Entry 8E3W (X-ray diffraction, 1.47 A resolution); this record covers chain B.

# Chain B
Name: Bromodomain-containing protein 4
From: Homo sapiens
Reference sequence: O60885 (BRD4_HUMAN), isoform O60885-3; residues 3-127 here correspond to UniProt positions 44-168 (UniProt number = residue number + 41)
Amino-acid sequence (127 residues; numbered 1 to 127; the number before each row is that of its first residue):
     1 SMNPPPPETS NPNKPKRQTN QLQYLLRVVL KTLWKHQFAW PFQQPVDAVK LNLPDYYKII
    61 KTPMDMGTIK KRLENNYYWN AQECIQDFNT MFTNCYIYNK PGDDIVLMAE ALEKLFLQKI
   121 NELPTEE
Sequence notes: expression tag (1-2)
Swiss-Prot annotation at these positions:
  - site: N99 (Acetylated histone binding)
  - cross-link: K58 (Glycyl lysine isopeptide (Lys-Gly) (interchain with G-Cter in SUMO2))
Small-molecule neighbours: Trotabresib (UHI; (4P)-4-[2-(cyclopropylmethoxy)-5-(methanesulfonyl)phenyl]-2-methylisoquinolin-1(2H)-one): W40, P41, F42, Q44, P45, V46, D47, K50, L51, L53, Y56, C95, Y98, N99, D104, I105, M108

# Overview
Bound to chain B: Trotabresib.
Chain B is Bromodomain-containing protein 4 (Homo sapiens); the structure, BRD4-D1 in complex with BET
inhibitor, was determined by X-ray diffraction (same publication as 8DYR and 8E17).
